Entry 6DX0 (X-ray diffraction, 2.90 A resolution); this record covers chains A and C of the 4 polymer chains in the assembly.

[Chain A]
Name: Hermes transposase
From: Musca domestica
UniProtKB: Q25438 (Q25438_MUSDO); residue numbers follow UniProt; this construct covers 80-470, 491-612
Amino-acid sequence (517 residues; numbered 76 to 612; 20 numbers in that range are skipped by the numbering (no residue carries them; nothing is unmodelled there); the number before each row is that of its first residue):
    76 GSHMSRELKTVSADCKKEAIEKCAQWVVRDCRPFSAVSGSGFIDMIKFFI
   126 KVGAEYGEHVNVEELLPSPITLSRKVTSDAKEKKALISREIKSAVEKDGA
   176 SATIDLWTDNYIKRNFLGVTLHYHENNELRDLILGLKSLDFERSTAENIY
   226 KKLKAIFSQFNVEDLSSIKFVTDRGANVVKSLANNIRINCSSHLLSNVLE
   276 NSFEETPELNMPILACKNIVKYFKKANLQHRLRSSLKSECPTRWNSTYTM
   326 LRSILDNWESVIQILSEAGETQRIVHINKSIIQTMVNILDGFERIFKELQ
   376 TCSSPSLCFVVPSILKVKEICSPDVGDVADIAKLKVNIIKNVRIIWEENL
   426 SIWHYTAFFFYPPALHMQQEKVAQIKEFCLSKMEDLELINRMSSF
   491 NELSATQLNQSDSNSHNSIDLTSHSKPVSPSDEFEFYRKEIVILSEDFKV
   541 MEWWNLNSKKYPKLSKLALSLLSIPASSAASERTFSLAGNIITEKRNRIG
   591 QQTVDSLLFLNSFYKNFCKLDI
Not modelled in the structure: 76-80, 491-516, 610-612
Sequence notes: expression tag (76-79); conflict Gly128 (Lys in Q25438); engineered mutation Ser519 (Cys in Q25438)
Bound ions: Na+: Asp180 (shared with DG18(C) of chain C; 1 residue of chain D)
From the paper describing this entry:
  - catalytic residues: Asp180, Asp248, Glu572 (citing earlier work)
  - mutagenesis - H268A, H268F, H268Q, H268W, H268Y: abolished catalytic activity

[Chain C]
Molecule: 25-nt DNA strand
Sequence (25 nucleotides; each row starts with the number of its first residue):
     1 CTTGTTGTTGTTCTCTGGTTCACGC
Bound ions: Na+: DG18 (shared with Asp180(A) of chain A; 1 residue of chain D)

[How chain A and chain C interact]
Pairs across the interface (33):
  Asp180(A) - DG17(C)  phosphate contact
  Asp180(A) - DG18(C)  phosphate contact
  Trp182(A) - DT16(C)  hydrogen bond to the phosphate
  Trp182(A) - DG17(C)  phosphate contact
  Arg218(A) - DC21(C)  salt bridge to the phosphate
  Ser219(A) - DC21(C)  hydrogen bond to the phosphate
  Thr220(A) - DC21(C)  phosphate contact
  Thr220(A) - DA22(C)  hydrogen bond to the phosphate
  Ala221(A) - DA22(C)  hydrogen bond to the phosphate
  Asp248(A) - DG18(C)  phosphate contact
  Ala251(A) - DC21(C)  base contact
  Ala251(A) - DA22(C)  sugar contact
  Asn252(A) - DC21(C)  phosphate contact
  Asn252(A) - DA22(C)  sugar contact
  Lys255(A) - DA22(C)  phosphate contact
  Lys255(A) - DC23(C)  salt bridge to the phosphate
  His268(A) - DG17(C)  phosphate contact
  His268(A) - DG18(C)  salt bridge to the phosphate
  Ser309(A) - DC13(C)  phosphate contact
  Ser310(A) - DC13(C)  hydrogen bond to the phosphate
  Lys312(A) - DC13(C)  salt bridge to the phosphate
  Arg318(A) - DC15(C)  salt bridge to the phosphate
  Arg318(A) - DT16(C)  base contact
  Arg318(A) - DG17(C)  base contact
  Trp319(A) - DG17(C)  stacking on the base
  Gln375(A) - DG17(C)  hydrogen bond to the base
  Glu572(A) - DT16(C)  base contact
  Glu572(A) - DG17(C)  phosphate contact
  Glu572(A) - DG18(C)  phosphate contact
  Arg573(A) - DT16(C)  base contact
  Phe575(A) - DT16(C)  sugar contact
  Ser576(A) - DC15(C)  hydrogen bond to the base
  Ser576(A) - DT16(C)  hydrogen bond to the sugar
Also at the interface, not in a pair above, chain A (27 interface residues in all): Leu181, Thr183, Asn185, Arg308, Thr317, Ala569
Also at the interface, not in a pair above, chain C (10 interface residues in all): DT12, DT19

[Summary]
The interface between chain A and chain C involves 27 residues on one side and 10 on the other; the contacts
include 8 hydrogen bonds, 5 salt bridges and 1 aromatic stacking contact. Among the polar pairs are
Gln375(A)-DG17(C), Ser576(A)-DC15(C) and Ser576(A)-DT16(C). From the paper: catalytic residues Asp180(A),
Asp248(A) and Glu572(A); H268A, H268F and H268Q of chain A, among others, abolish catalytic activity; 5
substitutions were tested in all.
Here chain A is Hermes transposase (Musca domestica) and chain C is a 25-nt DNA strand. Entry 6DX0 (Hermes
transposase deletion dimer complex with (A/T) DNA) was determined by X-ray diffraction (same publication as
6DWW, 6DWY and 6DWZ).
